4RKH - chains E and A of the 6 polymer chains in the assembly; structure by X-ray diffraction, 2.00 A resolution.

== Chain E ==
Protein: E3 ubiquitin-protein ligase msl-2
Organism: Drosophila melanogaster
Notes: EC 6.3.2.-; fragment: CXC domain
Reference sequence: P50534 (MSL2_DROME); numbering as in UniProt (aligned over 520-570)
Amino-acid sequence (52 residues; row label = number of the first residue in the row):
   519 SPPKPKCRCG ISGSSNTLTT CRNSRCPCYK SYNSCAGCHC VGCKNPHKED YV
Disordered / not traced: 570
Differences from the reference sequence: expression tag (519); engineered mutation Gly560 (Cys in P50534)
Bound ions: Zn2+ site 1: Cys525, Cys527, Cys539, Cys544; Zn2+ site 2: Cys525, Cys546, Cys553, Cys556; Zn2+ site 3: Cys539, Cys553, Cys558, Cys561
UniProt features mapped onto this chain:
  - binding site (Zn(2+)): Cys525, Cys527, Cys539, Cys544, Cys546, Cys553, Cys556, Cys558, Cys561
  - mutagenesis: Arg526 (R526A: Reduced DNA-binding. Abolished DNA-binding; when associated with A-543), Asn534 (N534A: Reduced DNA-binding), Thr537 (T537D: Reduced DNA-binding), Arg543 (R543A: Abolished DNA-binding. Abolished DNA-binding; when associated with A-526)
What the authors report for this chain:
  - binding site for the 15-nt DNA strand (chain A): Cys525 to Pro545
  - specificity-determining residues: Arg543
  - binding site for the 15-nt DNA strand: Ser542, Arg543
  - self-association interface (contacts with another copy of this molecule); pairs are residue here / residue on that copy: Asn534-Ser542 (hydrogen bond), Ser532, Asn534, Leu536, Thr537
  - mutagenesis - R526A, N534A, R543A: decreased localization
  - mutagenesis - R543A: abolished binding to DNA
  - mutagenesis - R526A, N534A (3.1-fold), T537D (12.5-fold): decreased binding to DNA

== Chain A ==
Molecule: 15-nt DNA strand
Sequence (15 nucleotides; row label = number of the first residue in the row):
     1 ATGAGCGAGA TGGAT

== Chain E / chain A interface ==
Contacting residue pairs (12):
  Cys525(E) - DG9(A)  phosphate contact
  Arg526(E) - DG9(A)  hydrogen bond to the phosphate
  Cys527(E) - DA8(A)  phosphate contact
  Gly528(E) - DA8(A)  hydrogen bond to the phosphate
  Ser530(E) - DG7(A)  sugar contact
  Ser532(E) - DG7(A)  hydrogen bond to the phosphate
  Asn534(E) - DC6(A)  phosphate contact
  Asn534(E) - DG7(A)  hydrogen bond to the phosphate
  Arg543(E) - DC6(A)  hydrogen bond to the base
  Arg543(E) - DG7(A)  hydrogen bond to the sugar
  Arg543(E) - DA8(A)  hydrogen bond to the sugar
  Pro545(E) - DG9(A)  phosphate contact
Also at the interface, not in a pair above, chain E (11 interface residues in all): Lys524, Ile529

== Overview ==
11 residues of chain E and 4 residues of chain A are in contact, with 7 hydrogen bonds. Among the polar pairs
are Arg543(E)-DC6(A), Arg543(E)-DG7(A) and Arg543(E)-DA8(A). From the paper: a binding site for the 15-nt DNA
strand at Ser542(E) and Arg543(E); R526A, N534A and R543A of chain E reduce localization.
Here chain E is E3 ubiquitin-protein ligase msl-2 (Drosophila melanogaster) and chain A is a 15-nt DNA strand.
Entry 4RKH (Structure of the MSL2 CXC domain bound with a specific MRE sequence) was determined by X-ray
diffraction (same publication as 4RKG).
